Entry 9HAL (electron microscopy, 4.49 A resolution (low resolution: residue-level contacts below are approximate; hydrogen-bond / salt-bridge calls are withheld)); this record covers chains J and Q of the 9 polymer chains in the assembly.

Chain J:
Name: Large ribosomal subunit protein uL13
Organism: Escherichia coli
UniProt: P0AA10 (RL13_ECOLI); residues 1-142 here = UniProt positions 1-142
Amino-acid sequence (142 residues; row label = number of the first residue in the row):
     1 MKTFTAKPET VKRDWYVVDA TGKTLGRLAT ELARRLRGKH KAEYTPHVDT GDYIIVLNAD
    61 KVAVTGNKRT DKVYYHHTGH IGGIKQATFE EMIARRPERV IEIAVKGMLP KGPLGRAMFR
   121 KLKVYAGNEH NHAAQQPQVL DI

Chain Q:
Name: Large ribosomal subunit protein bL20
Organism: Escherichia coli
UniProt: P0A7L3 (RL20_ECOLI); residues 1-117 here correspond to UniProt positions 2-118 (UniProt number = residue number + 1)
Amino-acid sequence (117 residues; row label = number of the first residue in the row):
     1 ARVKRGVIAR ARHKKILKQA KGYYGARSRV YRVAFQAVIK AGQYAYRDRR QRKRQFRQLW
    61 IARINAAARQ NGISYSKFIN GLKKASVEID RKILADIAVF DKVAFTALVE KAKAALA

How chain J and chain Q interact:
Pairs across the interface (20):
  Met1(J) with Lys92(Q)
  Thr3(J) with Trp60(Q)
  Phe4(J) with Arg63(Q); Val99(Q); Phe100(Q)
  Thr5(J) with Arg63(Q)
  Ala6(J) with Arg63(Q)
  Lys39(J) with Ala66(Q)
  His40(J) with Ala66(Q); Gln70(Q)
  Lys41(J) with Ala66(Q)
  Ala42(J) with Arg63(Q); Ala66(Q); Ala67(Q); Val99(Q)
  Glu43(J) with Val99(Q); Lys102(Q)
  Tyr44(J) with Arg63(Q)
  Thr45(J) with Arg63(Q)
  Pro46(J) with Leu59(Q)
Also at the interface, not in a pair above, chain Q (13 interface residues in all): Ala62, Asp96, Ala98

In short:
Chain J and chain Q each contribute 13 residues to their interface.
Here chain J is Large ribosomal subunit protein uL13 and chain Q is Large ribosomal subunit protein bL20, both
from Escherichia coli. Entry 9HAL (Pooled 50S subunit d126_(L29)-/(L22)- precursor states supplemented with
Api137) was determined by electron microscopy, deposited together with 9H3K, 9H3L and 9HAM.
